7T77 - chains H and L of the 8 polymer chains in the assembly; structure by electron microscopy, 4.75 A resolution (low resolution: residue-level contacts below are approximate; hydrogen-bond / salt-bridge calls are withheld).

# Chain H
Name: PG9 Fab Heavy Chain
Organism: Homo sapiens
Notes: antibody fragment or engineered binder
Amino-acid sequence (248 residues; numbered 2 to 225 plus 24 insertion-coded residues; the number before each row is that of its first residue; a row labelled like 82A-82C holds insertion residues (82A, then the next letters in order)):
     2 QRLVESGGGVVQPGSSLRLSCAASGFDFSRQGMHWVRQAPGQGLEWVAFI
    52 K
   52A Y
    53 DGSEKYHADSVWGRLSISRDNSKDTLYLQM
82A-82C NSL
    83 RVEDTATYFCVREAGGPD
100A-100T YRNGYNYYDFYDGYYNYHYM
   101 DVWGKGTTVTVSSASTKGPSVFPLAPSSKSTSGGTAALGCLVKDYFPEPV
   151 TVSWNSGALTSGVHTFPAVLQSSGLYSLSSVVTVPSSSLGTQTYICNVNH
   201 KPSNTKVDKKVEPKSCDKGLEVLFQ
Disordered / not traced: 2, 112-225
Modified residues: Tyr100G (O-sulfo-L-tyrosine; TYS); Tyr100H (O-sulfo-L-tyrosine; TYS)
Disulfides: Cys22-Cys92
Reported in the primary citation:
  - post-translational modification sites: Tyr100G

# Chain L
Name: PG9 Fab Light Chain
Organism: Homo sapiens
Notes: antibody fragment or engineered binder
Amino-acid sequence (216 residues; numbered 1 to 212 plus 5 insertion-coded residues; 1 number in that range is skipped by the numbering (no residue carries it; nothing is unmodelled there); the number before each row is that of its first residue; a row labelled like 27A-27C holds insertion residues (27A, then the next letters in order)):
     1 QSALTQPASVS
    13 GSPGQSITISCQGTS
27A-27C NDV
    28 GGYESVSWYQQHPGKAPKVVIYDVSKRPSGVSNRFSGSKSGNTASLTISG
    78 LQAEDEGDYYCKSLTSTR
   95A R
    96 RVFGTGTKLTV
  106A L
   107 GQPKAAPSVTLFPPSSEELQANKATLVCLISDFYPGAVTVAWKADSSPVK
   157 AGVETTTPSKQSNNKYAASSYLSLTPEQWKSHKSYSCQVTHEGSTVEKTV
   207 APTECS
Disordered / not traced: 107-212
Disulfides: Cys23-Cys88

# How chain H and chain L interact
Pairs across the interface (30):
  His35(H) with Arg96(L)
  Val37(H) with Phe98(L)
  Gln39(H) with Gln38(L); Tyr87(L)
  Gly44(H) with Tyr87(L)
  Leu45(H) with Tyr87(L); Phe98(L)
  Glu46(H) with Phe98(L)
  Trp47(H) with Arg95A(L); Arg96(L); Phe98(L)
  Phe50(H) with Arg96(L)
  Glu56(H) with Arg95(L)
  Tyr58(H) with Thr94(L); Arg95(L)
  His59(H) with Arg95A(L)
  Asp61(H) with Gln1(L); Arg95A(L)
  Glu95(H) with Arg96(L)
  His100R(H) with Leu91(L)
  Tyr100S(H) with Tyr36(L); Val46(L); Tyr49(L); Lys89(L)
  Met100T(H) with Tyr36(L); Val46(L); Phe98(L)
  Trp103(H) with Ala43(L); Pro44(L)
  Gly104(H) with Ala43(L)
Also at the interface, not in a pair above, chain H (22 interface residues in all): Gln43, Ala60, Phe91, Tyr100Q
Also at the interface, not in a pair above, chain L (19 interface residues in all): Ser32, Asp50, Gly99, Thr100

# Summary
Chain H and chain L form an interface of 22 and 19 residues respectively. From the paper: a modification site
at Tyr100G(H).
Here chain H is PG9 Fab Heavy Chain and chain L is PG9 Fab Light Chain, both from Homo sapiens. Entry 7T77
(HIV-1 Envelope ApexGT3.N130 in complex with PG9 Fab) was determined by electron microscopy, deposited
together with 7T74 and 7T75.
